4LQC - chains A and B; structure by X-ray diffraction, 2.30 A resolution.

# Chain A (and B)
Molecule: TcpB
From: Brucella melitensis
Notes: fragment: TcpB TIR domain; chain B of this document is another copy of the same molecule, construct and numbering; everything in this record applies to it too
Reference sequence: Q8YF53 (Q8YF53_BRUME); numbering as in UniProt (aligned over 113-250)
Amino-acid sequence (148 residues; each row starts with the number of its first residue):
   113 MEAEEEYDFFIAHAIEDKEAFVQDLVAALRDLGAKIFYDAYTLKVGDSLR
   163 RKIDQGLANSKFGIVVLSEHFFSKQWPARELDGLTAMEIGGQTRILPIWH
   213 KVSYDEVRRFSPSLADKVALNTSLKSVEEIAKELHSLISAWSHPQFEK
Unresolved in the structure: 113-117, 198-204, 254-260 (chain B: 113-117, 201-204, 254-260)
Construct notes: engineered mutation Ala124 (Ser in Q8YF53), Ile127 (Ser in Q8YF53); expression tag (251-260)
Swiss-Prot annotation at these positions:
  - active site: Glu192
  - mutagenesis: Arg142 (R142E: Does not affect homodimerization), Asp151 (D151R: Does not affect homodimerization), Gly158 (G158A: No longer forms tubular networks in host cells. Loss of interaction with host TLR4, significantly decreases interaction with TIRAP, no change in interaction with MyD88, no longer inhibits ...), Lys213 (K213E: No longer inhibits TLR4-mediated activation of NF-kappa-B), Arg220 (R220A: No longer inhibits TLR4-mediated activation of NF-kappa-B), Asn233 (N233A: No longer inhibits TLR4-mediated activation of NF-kappa-B), Ser235 (S235A: Impaired homodimerization), Leu236 (L236A: No longer inhibits TLR4-mediated activation of NF-kappa-B)
From the paper describing this entry:
  - self-association interface (contacts with another copy of this molecule); pairs are residue here / residue on that copy: Lys213-Lys213 (hydrogen bond), Lys213-Glu218 (hydrogen bond), Tyr216-Thr234 (backbone contact), Asp217-Val239 (hydrogen bond), Trp211, Tyr216, Ser235
  - contacts within the chain: Phe122-Ala124 (hydrophobic contact), Ala124-Val177 (hydrophobic contact), Ala124-Leu155 (hydrophobic contact)
  - mutagenesis - S127I: unchanged binding to TIRAP
  - mutagenesis - S124A/S127I: increased stability

# Interface between chain A and chain B
Contacting residue pairs (31; chain A residue first):
  Glu181(A) with Lys213(B), salt bridge
  Trp211(A) with Ser235(B)
  His212(A) with Ser215(B)
  Lys213(A) with Glu181(B), salt bridge; Lys213(B), hydrogen bond (side chain-backbone); Glu218(B), salt bridge
  Val214(A) with Lys213(B); Ser235(B)
  Ser215(A) with His212(B); Thr234(B); Ser235(B)
  Tyr216(A) with Thr234(B), hydrogen bond (backbone-backbone); Ser235(B); Lys237(B)
  Asp217(A) with Ser238(B); Val239(B), hydrogen bond (side chain-backbone)
  Glu218(A) with Lys213(B), salt bridge
  Asn233(A) with Ser235(B), hydrogen bond; Leu236(B)
  Thr234(A) with Ser215(B); Tyr216(B), hydrogen bond (backbone-backbone)
  Ser235(A) with Trp211(B); Val214(B); Tyr216(B); Asn233(B), hydrogen bond; Ser235(B), hydrogen bond
  Leu236(A) with Asn233(B); Leu236(B), hydrophobic
  Ser238(A) with Tyr216(B); Asp217(B)
  Val239(A) with Asp217(B), hydrogen bond (backbone-side chain)
Also at the interface, not in a pair above, chain A (16 interface residues in all): Lys237
Also at the interface, not in a pair above, chain B (17 interface residues in all): Glu240

# In short
16 residues of chain A face 17 of chain B across their interface; the contacts include 8 hydrogen bonds and 4
salt bridges. Polar contacts include Glu181(A)-Lys213(B), Lys213(A)-Glu218(B) and Lys213(A)-Lys213(B). The
paper reports that S124A/S127I of chain A increase stability; a self-association interface involving
Trp211(A), Lys213(A) and Tyr216(A) among others.
Both chains are TcpB (Brucella melitensis). Entry 4LQC (The crystal structures of the Brucella protein TcpB
and the TLR adaptor protein TIRAP show structural ...) was determined by X-ray diffraction, deposited together
with 4LQD.
